7VI6 - chain A; structure by X-ray diffraction, 2.00 A resolution.

== Chain A ==
Protein: Beta-N-acetylhexosaminidase
From: Akkermansia muciniphila (strain ATCC BAA-835 / DSM 22959 / JCM 33894 / BCRC 81048 / CCUG 64013 / CIP 107961 / Muc)
Notes: EC 3.2.1.52
UniProt: B2UPP0 (B2UPP0_AKKM8); residue numbers follow UniProt; this construct covers 1-353
Chain sequence (361 residues; row label = number of the first residue in the row):
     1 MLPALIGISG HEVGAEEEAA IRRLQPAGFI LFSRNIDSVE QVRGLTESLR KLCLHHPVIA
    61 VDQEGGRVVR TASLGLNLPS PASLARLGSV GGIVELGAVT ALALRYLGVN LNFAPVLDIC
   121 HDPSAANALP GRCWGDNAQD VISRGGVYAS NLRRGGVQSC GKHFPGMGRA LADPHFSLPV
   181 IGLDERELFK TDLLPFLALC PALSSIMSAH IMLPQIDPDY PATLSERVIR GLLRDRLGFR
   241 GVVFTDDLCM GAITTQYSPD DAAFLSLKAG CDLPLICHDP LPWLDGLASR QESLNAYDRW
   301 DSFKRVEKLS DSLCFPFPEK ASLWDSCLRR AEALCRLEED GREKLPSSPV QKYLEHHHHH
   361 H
Not modelled in the structure: 343-361
Construct notes: expression tag (354-361)
Metal / ion sites: Mg2+ site 1: D37, S73; Mg2+ site 2: R50, C53, H55

== Summary ==
D37 and S73 coordinate Mg2+ site 1. The Mg2+ site 2 is built by R50, C53 and H55.
Chain A is Beta-N-acetylhexosaminidase (Akkermansia muciniphila (strain ATCC BAA-835 / DSM 22959 / JCM 33894 /
BCRC 81048 / CCUG 64013 / CIP 107961 / Muc)); the structure, Crystal structure of GH3
beta-N-acetylhexosaminidase Amuc_2109 from Akkermansia muciniphila, was determined by X-ray diffraction
together with 7VI7 from the same study.
